8XL8 - chains B and L of the 12 polymer chains in the assembly; structure by electron microscopy, 2.36 A resolution.

[Chain B (and L)]
Protein: Methylcrotonoyl-CoA carboxylase beta chain, mitochondrial
Source organism: Homo sapiens
Notes: EC 6.4.1.4; chain L of this document is another copy of the same molecule, construct and numbering; everything in this record applies to it too
Reference sequence: Q9HCC0 (MCCB_HUMAN); numbering as in UniProt (aligned over 1-563)
Sequence (563 residues; numbered 1 to 563; the number before each row is that of its first residue):
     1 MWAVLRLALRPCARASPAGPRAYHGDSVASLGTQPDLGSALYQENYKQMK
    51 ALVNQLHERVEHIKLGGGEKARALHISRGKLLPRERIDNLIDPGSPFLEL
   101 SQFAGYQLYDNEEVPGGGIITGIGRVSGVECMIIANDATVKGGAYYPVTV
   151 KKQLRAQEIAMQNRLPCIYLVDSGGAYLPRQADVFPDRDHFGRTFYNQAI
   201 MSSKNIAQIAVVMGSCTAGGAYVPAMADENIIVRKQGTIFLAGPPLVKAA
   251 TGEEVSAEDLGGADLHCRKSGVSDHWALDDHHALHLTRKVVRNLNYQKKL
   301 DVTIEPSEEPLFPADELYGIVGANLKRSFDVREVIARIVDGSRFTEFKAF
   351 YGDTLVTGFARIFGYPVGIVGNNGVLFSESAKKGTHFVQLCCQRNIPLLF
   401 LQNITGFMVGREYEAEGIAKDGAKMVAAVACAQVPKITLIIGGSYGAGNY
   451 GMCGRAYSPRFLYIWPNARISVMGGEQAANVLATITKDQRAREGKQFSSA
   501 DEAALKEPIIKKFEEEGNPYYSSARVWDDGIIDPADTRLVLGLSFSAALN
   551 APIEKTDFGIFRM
Unresolved in the structure: 1-22
Curated features (UniProtKB/Swiss-Prot):
  - region: Arg343 to Asn372 (Acyl-CoA binding)
  - modified residue: Lys70 (N6-acetyllysine), Lys141 (N6-succinyllysine), Lys495 (N6-acetyllysine), Lys511 (N6-acetyllysine)
  - natural variant: Ser39 (S39F: In MCC2D), Gly68 (G68V: In MCC2D; uncertain significance), Glu99 (E99Q: In MCC2D), Ser101 (S101F: In MCC2D), Gly105 (G105R: In MCC2D; uncertain significance), Gly118 (deletion: In MCC2D), Cys131 (C131F: In MCC2D), Thr139 (T139I: In MCC2D), Tyr146 (Y146N: In MCC2D), Lys152 (K152T: In MCC2D), Arg155 (R155Q: In MCC2D; R155W: In MCC2D), Asn163 (N163D: In MCC2D; uncertain significance), 42 further natural variant entries in UniProt
Ligand contacts:
  - propionyl Coenzyme A (1VU), molecule 1: Arg78, Lys141, Gly142, Ala144, Gly174, Gly175, Ala176, Tyr177, Leu178, Pro179, Thr217, Ala218, Gly219
  - propionyl Coenzyme A (1VU), molecule 2: Gly446, Ala447, Val472, Met473
  - biotin (BTN): Val375, Thr405, Gly406, Phe407, Met408, Val409, Glu476, Gln477, Asn480
Reported in the primary citation:
  - catalytic residues: Ala447, Gly448 (citing earlier work)

[Chain B / chain L interface]
Contacting residue pairs - 21 pairs, chain B then chain L:
  Lys348(B) - Met563(L)  hydrogen bond (side chain-backbone)
  Lys382(B) - Met563(L)
  Thr385(B) - Met563(L)
  His386(B) - Ile560(L)
  His386(B) - Arg562(L)
  Gln389(B) - Phe561(L)
  Leu390(B) - Ile560(L)  hydrophobic
  Gln393(B) - Ile560(L)
  Lys424(B) - Met563(L)
  Ile560(B) - His386(L)
  Ile560(B) - Leu390(L)  hydrophobic
  Ile560(B) - Gln393(L)
  Phe561(B) - Gln389(L)
  Phe561(B) - Phe561(L)  hydrophobic
  Phe561(B) - Met563(L)  hydrophobic
  Arg562(B) - His386(L)
  Met563(B) - Lys348(L)  hydrogen bond (backbone-side chain)
  Met563(B) - Lys382(L)
  Met563(B) - Thr385(L)
  Met563(B) - Lys424(L)
  Met563(B) - Phe561(L)  hydrophobic
Other interface residues (no listed pair), chain B (14 interface residues in all): Lys420, Gly559
Other interface residues (no listed pair), chain L (14 interface residues in all): Lys420, Gly559

[Overview]
The chain B/chain L interface involves 14 residues from each chain, with 2 hydrogen bonds. The hydrogen-bonded
pair is Lys348(B)-Met563(L). Bound to chain B: propionyl Coenzyme A and biotin. From the paper: catalytic
residues Ala447(B) and Gly448(B).
Both chains are Methylcrotonoyl-CoA carboxylase beta chain, mitochondrial (Homo sapiens). Entry 8XL8
(Structure of human 3-methylcrotonyl-CoA carboxylase in complex with propionyl-CoA (MCC-PCO)) was determined
by electron microscopy together with 8XL3, 8XL4, 8XL5, 8XL6 and 8XL7 from the same study.
